Entry 9EUK (electron microscopy, 3.10 A resolution); this record covers chains C and F of the 7 polymer chains in the assembly.

Chain C:
Name: Baseplate component
Organism: Staphylococcus phage 812
UniProt: A0A0U1WF63 (A0A0U1WF63_9CAUD); residue numbers follow UniProt; this construct covers 1-348
Chain sequence (348 residues; numbered 1 to 348; the number before each row is that of its first residue):
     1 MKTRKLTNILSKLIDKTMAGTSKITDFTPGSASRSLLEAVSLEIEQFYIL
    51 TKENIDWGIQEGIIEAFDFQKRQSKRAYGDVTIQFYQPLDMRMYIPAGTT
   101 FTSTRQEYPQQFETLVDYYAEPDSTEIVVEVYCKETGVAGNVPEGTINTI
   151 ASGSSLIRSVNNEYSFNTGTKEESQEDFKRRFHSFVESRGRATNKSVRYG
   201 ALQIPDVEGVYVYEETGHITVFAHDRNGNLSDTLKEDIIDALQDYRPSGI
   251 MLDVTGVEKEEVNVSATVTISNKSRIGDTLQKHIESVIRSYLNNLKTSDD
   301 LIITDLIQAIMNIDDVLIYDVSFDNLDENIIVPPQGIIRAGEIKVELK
Disordered / not traced: 1

Chain F:
Name: DUF4815 domain-containing protein
Organism: Staphylococcus phage 812
UniProt: A0A8E5NSA0 (A0A8E5NSA0_9CAUD); numbering as in UniProt (aligned over 1-1152)
Chain sequence (1152 residues; each row starts with the number of its first residue):
     1 MAINFKGSPYLDRFDPSKDRTKVLFNPDRPLQQAELNEMQSIDQYYLKNL
    51 GDAIFKDGDKQSGLGFTLSEDNVLTVNPGYVYINGKIRYYDNDDSVKITG
   101 VGKETIGIKLTERIVTPDEDASLLDQTSGVPSYFSKGADRLEEKMSLTVN
   151 DPTSATIYTFMDGDLYIQSTNAEMDKINKVLAERTYDESGSYKVNGFELF
   201 SEGNAEDDDHVSVVVDAGKAYVKGFKVDKPVSTRISVPKSYDLGTAENES
   251 TIFNKSNNSISLANSPVKEIRRVTGQVLIEKERVTRGAQGDGQDFLSNNT
   301 AFEIVKVWTETSPGVTTKEYKQGEDFRLTDGQTIDWSPQGQEPSGGTSYY
   351 VSYKYNKRMEAGKDYEVTTQGEGLSKKWYINFTPSNGAKPIDQTVVLVDY
   401 TYYLARKDSVFINKYGDIAILPGEPNIMRLVTPPLNTDPENLQLGTVTVL
   451 PDSDEAVCISFAITRLSMEDLQKVKTRVDNLEYNQAVNALDDGAMEGQNP
   501 LTLRSVFSEGFISLDKADITHPDFGIVFSFEDAEATLAYTEAVNQPKIIP
   551 GDTTAHIWGRLISAPFTEERTIYQGQASETLNVNPYNIPNKQGVLKLTPS
   601 EDNWIDTENVTITEQKTKKVTMKRFWRHNESYYGETEHYLYSNLQLDAGQ
   651 KWKGETYAYDREHGRTGTLLESGGQRTLEEMIEFIRIRDVSFEVKGLNPN
   701 DNNLYLLFDGVRCAITPATGYRKGSEDGTIMTDAKGTAKGKFTIPAGIRC
   751 GNREVTLKNANSTSATTYTAQGRKKTAQDIIIRTRVTVNLVDPLAQSFQY
   801 DENRTISSLGLYFASKGDKQSNVVIQIRGMGDQGYPNKTIYAETVMNADD
   851 IKVSNNASAETRVYFDDPMMAEGGKEYAIVIITENSDYTMWVGTRTKPKI
   901 DKPNEVISGNPYLQGVLFSSSNASTWTPHQNSDLKFGIYTSKFNETATIE
   951 FEPIKDVSADRIVLMSTYLTPERTGCTWEMKLILDDMASSTTFDQLKWEP
  1001 IGNYQDLDVLGLARQVKLRATFESNRYISPLMSSSDLTFTTFLTELTGSY
  1051 VGRAIDMTEAPYNTVRFSYEAFLPKGTKVVPKYSADDGKTWKTFTKSPTT
  1101 TRANNEFTRYVIDEKVKSSGTNTKLQVRLDLSTENSFLRPRVRRLMVTTR
  1151 DE
Disordered / not traced: 1-3, 543-555, 591-792, 955-980

How chain C and chain F interact:
Pairs across the interface - 6 pairs, chain C then chain F:
  Glu-215(C) with Tyr-133(F)
  Thr-216(C) with Pro-131(F); Ser-132(F); Tyr-133(F), hydrogen bond (backbone-backbone)
  Gly-217(C) with Phe-134(F)
  His-218(C) with Tyr-133(F)
Other interface residues (no listed pair), chain C (5 interface residues in all): Met-251

Summary:
The interface between chain C and chain F involves 5 residues on one side and 4 on the other; the contacts
include 1 hydrogen bond. The hydrogen-bonded pair Thr-216(C)/Tyr-133(F) is a backbone contact.
Chain C is Baseplate component and chain F is DUF4815 domain-containing protein, both from Staphylococcus
phage 812; the structure, Cryo-EM structure of Staphylococcus aureus bacteriophage phi812 baseplate in the
post-contraction state - sheath initiator, wedge ..., was determined by electron microscopy.
